5GIM - chains B and C of the 4 polymer chains in the assembly; structure by X-ray diffraction, 2.09 A resolution.

[Chain B]
Name: thrombin heavy chain
From: Homo sapiens
Notes: EC 3.4.21.5
UniProt: P00734; the construct lacks a stretch of the UniProt sequence and is renumbered around it, so the offset changes along the chain: 16-36 = UniProt 364-384; 37-60 = UniProt 386-409; 61-77 = UniProt 419-435; 78-97 = UniProt 437-456; 6 more segments
Sequence (259 residues; each row starts with the number of its first residue; note: 1 number in that range is skipped by the numbering (no residue carries it; nothing is unmodelled there); a row labelled like 60A-60I holds insertion residues (60A, then the next letters in order)):
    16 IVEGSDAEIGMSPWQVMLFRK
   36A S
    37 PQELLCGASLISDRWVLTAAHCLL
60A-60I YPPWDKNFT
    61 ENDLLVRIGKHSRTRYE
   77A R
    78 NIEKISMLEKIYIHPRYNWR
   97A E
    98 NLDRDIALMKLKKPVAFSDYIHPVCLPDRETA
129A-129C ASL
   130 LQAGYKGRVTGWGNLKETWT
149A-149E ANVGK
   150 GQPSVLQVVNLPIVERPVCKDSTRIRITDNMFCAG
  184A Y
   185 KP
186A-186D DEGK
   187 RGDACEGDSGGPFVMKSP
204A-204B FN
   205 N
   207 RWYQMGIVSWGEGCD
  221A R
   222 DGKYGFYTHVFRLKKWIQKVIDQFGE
Disordered / not traced: 148-149, 149A-149D, 247
Curated features (UniProtKB/Swiss-Prot):
  - region: Ala183 to Val200 (High affinity receptor-binding region which is also known as the TP508 peptide)
  - active site (Charge relay system): His57, Asp102, Ser195
  - glycosylation: Asn60G (N-linked (GlcNAc...) (complex) asparagine)
Cystine bridges: Cys42-Cys58, Cys168-Cys182, Cys191-Cys220

[Chain C]
Name: N-terminal peptide from Putative uncharacterized protein avahiru
UniProt: Q6F3E8 (Q6F3E8_AMBVA); residues 1-10 here correspond to UniProt positions 39-48 (UniProt number = residue number + 38)
Sequence (10 residues; row label = number of the first residue in the row):
     1 SGGHQTAVPK
Disordered / not traced: 1-4

[Chain B / chain C interface]
Residue-residue contacts (27):
  His57(B) - Pro9(C)
  His57(B) - Lys10(C)
  Tyr60A(B) - Ala7(C)
  Tyr60A(B) - Pro9(C)
  Trp60D(B) - Pro9(C)
  Arg97(B) - Thr6(C)
  Glu97A(B) - Thr6(C)
  Glu97A(B) - Ala7(C)  hydrogen bond (backbone-backbone)
  Asn98(B) - Ala7(C)
  Leu99(B) - Pro9(C)  hydrophobic
  Ile174(B) - Gln5(C)
  Ile174(B) - Thr6(C)
  Ile174(B) - Ala7(C)
  Asp189(B) - Lys10(C)  salt bridge
  Ala190(B) - Lys10(C)  hydrogen bond (backbone-side chain)
  Cys191(B) - Lys10(C)
  Glu192(B) - Lys10(C)
  Gly193(B) - Lys10(C)  hydrogen bond (backbone-backbone)
  Ser195(B) - Lys10(C)  hydrogen bond (side chain-backbone)
  Ser215(B) - Pro9(C)
  Ser215(B) - Lys10(C)  hydrogen bond (backbone-backbone)
  Trp216(B) - Ala7(C)  hydrophobic
  Trp216(B) - Val8(C)
  Trp216(B) - Lys10(C)
  Gly217(B) - Val8(C)
  Gly217(B) - Lys10(C)
  Gly226(B) - Lys10(C)
Other interface residues (no listed pair), chain B (22 interface residues in all): Arg173, Asp194, Val214, Gly219

[Overview]
22 residues of chain B and 6 residues of chain C are in contact, with 5 hydrogen bonds and 1 salt bridge.
Polar contacts include Asp189(B)-Lys10(C), Ala190(B)-Lys10(C) and Ser195(B)-Lys10(C). Curated annotation
(UniProt) lists 3 active-site residues on chain B.
Here chain B is thrombin heavy chain (Homo sapiens) and chain C is N-terminal peptide from Putative
uncharacterized protein avahiru. Entry 5GIM (Crystal structure of thrombin-avathrin complex) was determined by
X-ray diffraction.
